4JX1 - chains A and C; structure by X-ray diffraction, 2.09 A resolution.

# Chain A
Molecule: Camphor 5-monooxygenase
From: Pseudomonas putida
Notes: EC 1.14.15.1
Reference sequence: P00183 (CPXA_PSEPU); residues 0-414 here correspond to UniProt positions 1-415 (UniProt number = residue number + 1)
Chain sequence (415 residues; numbered 0 to 414; the number before each row is that of its first residue; numbering starts at 0):
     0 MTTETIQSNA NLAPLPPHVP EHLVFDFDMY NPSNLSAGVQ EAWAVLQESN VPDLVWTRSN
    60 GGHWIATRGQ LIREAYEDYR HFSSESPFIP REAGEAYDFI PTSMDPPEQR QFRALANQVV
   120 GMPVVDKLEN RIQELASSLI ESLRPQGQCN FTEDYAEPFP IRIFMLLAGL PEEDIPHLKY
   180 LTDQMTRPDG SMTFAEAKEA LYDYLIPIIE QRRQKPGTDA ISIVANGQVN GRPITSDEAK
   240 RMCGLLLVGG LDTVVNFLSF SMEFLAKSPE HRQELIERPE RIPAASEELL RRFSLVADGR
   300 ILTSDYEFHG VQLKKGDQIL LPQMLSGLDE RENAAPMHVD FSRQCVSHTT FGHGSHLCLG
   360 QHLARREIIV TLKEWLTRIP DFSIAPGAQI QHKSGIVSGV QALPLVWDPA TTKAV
Disordered / not traced: 0-9
Differences from the reference sequence: engineered mutation Ser58 (Cys59 in P00183), Ser85 (Cys86 in P00183), Ser136 (Cys137 in P00183), Ser285 (Cys286 in P00183), Ala334 (Cys335 in P00183), Cys344 (Lys345 in P00183)
Bound ions: Ca2+: Glu198, Asp202 (shared with 1 residue of chain B); heme Fe near Cys357 (its only coordinating residue here)
Ligand contacts:
  - 5-exo-hydroxycamphor (CAH): Phe87, Tyr96, Thr101, Leu244, Gly248, Thr252, Val295, Asp297, Ile395, Val396
  - camphor (CAM): Phe87, Ala92, Tyr96, Met184, Thr185, Phe193, Ile395, Val396
  - heme (HEM): Tyr75, Pro100, Thr101, Gln108, Arg112, Leu244, Leu245, Gly248, Gly249, Thr252, Val253, Phe256, Leu289, Leu294, Val295, Asp297, Arg299, Gln322, Thr349, Phe350, Gly351, Ser354, His355, Cys357, Leu358, Gly359, Leu362, Ala363, Glu366, Ile367
Swiss-Prot annotation at these positions:
  - binding site (heme): Cys357

# Chain C
Molecule: Putidaredoxin
From: Pseudomonas putida
Reference sequence: P00259 (PUTX_PSEPU); residues 0-106 here correspond to UniProt positions 1-107 (UniProt number = residue number + 1)
Chain sequence (113 residues; numbered -6 to 106; the number before each row is that of its first residue; numbers below 1 keep their minus sign (His-6 is residue -6)):
    -6 HHHHHHMSKV VYVSHDGTRR ELDVACGVSL MQAAVSNGIY DIVGDCGGSA SCATCHVYVN
    54 EAFTDKVPAA NEREIGMLES VTAELKPNSR LCCQIIMTPE LDGIVVDVPD RQW
Disordered / not traced: -6 to 0
Differences from the reference sequence: expression tag (-6 to -1); engineered mutation Cys19 (Asp20 in P00259), Ser73 (Cys74 in P00259)
Bound ions: 2Fe-2S cluster Fe: Cys39, Cys45, Cys48, Cys86
Ligand contacts: 2Fe-2S cluster (FES): Met24, Gly37, Asp38, Cys39, Gly40, Gly41, Ala43, Ser44, Cys45, Ala46, Cys48, Leu84, Cys86
Swiss-Prot annotation at these positions:
  - binding site ([2Fe-2S] cluster): Cys39, Cys45, Cys48, Cys86

# Chain A / chain C interface
Contacting residue pairs - 21 pairs, chain A then chain C:
  Glu76(A) with Ser42(C); Arg66(C), salt bridge
  Arg109(A) with Cys45(C), hydrogen bond (side chain-backbone); Thr47(C); Gln105(C), hydrogen bond (side chain-backbone); Trp106(C), hydrogen bond (side chain-backbone)
  Arg112(A) with Asp38(C), salt bridge; Trp106(C)
  Ala113(A) with Trp106(C), hydrophobic
  Asn116(A) with Val36(C); Trp106(C), hydrogen bond
  Met121(A) with Val28(C)
  Pro122(A) with Tyr33(C), hydrophobic
  Asp125(A) with Tyr33(C), hydrogen bond
  His352(A) with Ser42(C)
  Gly353(A) with Cys39(C); Ser42(C); Ser44(C)
  Ser354(A) with Ser44(C)
  Leu356(A) with Cys39(C)
  His361(A) with Val28(C)
Other interface residues (no listed pair), chain A (14 interface residues in all): Gln360
Other interface residues (no listed pair), chain C (16 interface residues in all): Gly37, Gly40, Ala46, Thr75

# Overview
Chain A and chain C form an interface of 14 and 16 residues respectively, with 5 hydrogen bonds and 2 salt
bridges. Polar pairs include Glu76(A)-Arg66(C), Arg112(A)-Asp38(C) and Arg109(A)-Cys45(C). Chain A binds heme,
camphor and 5-exo-hydroxycamphor. Ligands of chain C: 2Fe-2S cluster.
Chain A is Camphor 5-monooxygenase and chain C is Putidaredoxin, both from Pseudomonas putida; the structure,
Crystal structure of reduced Cytochrome P450cam-putidaredoxin complex bound to camphor and
5-exo-hydroxycamphor, was determined by X-ray diffraction together with 4JWS and 4JWU from the same study.
